8T4D - chains A and B of the 18 polymer chains in the assembly; structure by electron microscopy, 3.10 A resolution.

[Chain A]
Protein: MD65 N332-GT5 SOSIP gp120
Source organism: Human immunodeficiency virus 1
Amino-acid sequence (481 residues; each row starts with the number of its first residue; note: 13 numbers in that range are skipped by the numbering (no residue carries them; nothing is unmodelled there); a row labelled like 185A-185J holds insertion residues (185A, then the next letters in order)):
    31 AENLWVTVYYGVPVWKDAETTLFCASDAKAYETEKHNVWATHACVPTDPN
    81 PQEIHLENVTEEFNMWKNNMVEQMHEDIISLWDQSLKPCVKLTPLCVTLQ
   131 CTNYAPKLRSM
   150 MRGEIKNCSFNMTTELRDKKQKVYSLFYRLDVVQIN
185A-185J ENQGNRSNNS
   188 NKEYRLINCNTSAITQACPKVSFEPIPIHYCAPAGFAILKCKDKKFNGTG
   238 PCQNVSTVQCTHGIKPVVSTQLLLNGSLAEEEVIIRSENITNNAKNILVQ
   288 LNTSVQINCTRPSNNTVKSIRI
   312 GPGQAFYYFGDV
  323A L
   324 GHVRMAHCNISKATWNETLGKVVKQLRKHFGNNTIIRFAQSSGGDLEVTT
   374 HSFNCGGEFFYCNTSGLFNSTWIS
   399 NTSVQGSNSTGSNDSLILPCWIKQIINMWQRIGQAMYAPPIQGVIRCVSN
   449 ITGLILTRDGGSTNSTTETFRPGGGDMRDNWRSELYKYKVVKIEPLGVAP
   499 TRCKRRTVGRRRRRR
Not modelled in the structure: 31-32, 58-65, 185A-185J, 399-411, 458-462, 505-513
Disulfides: Cys54-Cys74, Cys119-Cys205, Cys126-Cys196, Cys131-Cys157, Cys218-Cys247, Cys228-Cys239, Cys296-Cys331, Cys378-Cys445, Cys385-Cys418
Covalent attachments: N-acetylglucosamine (NAG) linked to Asn88, Asn156, Asn160, Asn197, Asn234, Asn241, Asn262, Asn276, Asn289, Asn295, Asn301, Asn332, Asn339, Asn355, Asn386, Asn448

[Chain B]
Protein: MD65 N332-GT5 SOSIP gp41
Source organism: Human immunodeficiency virus 1
Amino-acid sequence (153 residues; numbered 512 to 664; the number before each row is that of its first residue):
   512 AAGIGASSDGFLGAAGSTMGAASMTLTVQARNLLSGIVQQQSNLLRAPEP
   562 QQHLLKDTHWGIKQLQARVLAVEHYLRDQQLLGIWGCSGKLICCTNVPWN
   612 SSWSNRNLSEIWDNMTWLQWDKEISNYTQIIYGLLEESQNQQEKNEQDLL
   662 ALD
Not modelled in the structure: 512-520, 547-571
Disulfides: Cys598-Cys604
Covalent attachments: N-acetylglucosamine (NAG) linked to Asn611

[Chain A / chain B interface]
Inter-chain disulfides: Cys501(A)-Cys605(B)
Pairs across the interface (99; chain A residue first):
  Leu34(A) with Pro609(B); Trp610(B), hydrogen bond (backbone-backbone); Leu619(B), hydrophobic
  Trp35(A) with Asn607(B); Val608(B); Pro609(B)
  Val36(A) with Thr606(B), hydrogen bond (backbone-side chain); Val608(B), hydrogen bond (backbone-backbone); Trp610(B), hydrophobic; Trp614(B), hydrophobic; Ile642(B), hydrophobic
  Thr37(A) with Cys604(B)
  Val38(A) with Leu593(B), hydrophobic; Trp596(B), hydrophobic; Leu602(B); Ile603(B); Cys604(B), hydrogen bond (backbone-backbone); Leu646(B), hydrophobic
  Tyr39(A) with Leu537(B), hydrophobic; Leu602(B); Ile603(B), hydrophobic; Trp623(B); Trp628(B), hydrophobic
  Tyr40(A) with Leu537(B); Leu544(B); Tyr586(B); Asp589(B); Gln590(B), hydrogen bond; Leu593(B), hydrophobic; Leu602(B), hydrogen bond (backbone-backbone)
  Gly41(A) with Leu537(B); Gln540(B), hydrogen bond (backbone-side chain)
  Val42(A) with Leu537(B); Trp628(B)
  Pro43(A) with Leu523(B), hydrophobic; Ala525(B); Ala526(B), hydrophobic; Trp628(B); Leu629(B)
  Val44(A) with Trp628(B), hydrophobic; Leu629(B), hydrophobic; Asp632(B)
  Trp45(A) with Leu523(B), hydrophobic; Ala526(B), hydrophobic; Leu629(B)
  Lys46(A) with Asp632(B), salt bridge
  Thr51(A) with Lys574(B)
  Phe53(A) with Gln575(B); Arg579(B)
  Ile84(A) with Gly521(B); Phe522(B)
  Leu86(A) with Leu523(B)
  Glu87(A) with Gly527(B)
  Asn88(A) with Gly527(B)
  Val89(A) with Ala526(B); Gly527(B)
  Glu106(A) with Lys574(B), salt bridge
  Ala221(A) with Leu544(B); Leu545(B); Ala582(B)
  Gly222(A) with Leu544(B), hydrogen bond (backbone-backbone)
  Ala224(A) with Phe522(B), hydrophobic; Leu523(B), hydrophobic
  Thr244(A) with Phe522(B); Leu523(B)
  Lys490(A) with His585(B), hydrogen bond
  Ile491(A) with Phe522(B), hydrophobic; Leu523(B), hydrophobic; Leu544(B), hydrophobic
  Pro493(A) with Leu544(B), hydrophobic; Asp589(B)
  Leu494(A) with Asp589(B); Leu592(B), hydrophobic; Leu593(B), hydrophobic
  Val496(A) with Trp631(B), hydrogen bond (backbone-side chain); Ile635(B); Ile642(B), hydrophobic
  Ala497(A) with Met530(B), hydrophobic; Trp623(B), hydrophobic; Trp631(B)
  Pro498(A) with Trp610(B), hydrophobic; Leu619(B); Ile622(B), hydrophobic; Trp623(B), hydrogen bond (backbone-side chain); Trp631(B)
  Thr499(A) with Trp623(B)
  Arg500(A) with Leu619(B)
  Cys501(A) with Cys605(B), disulfide; Thr606(B)
  Lys502(A) with Thr606(B); Asn607(B), hydrogen bond
  Arg503(A) with Trp596(B), hydrogen bond (side chain-backbone); Cys598(B), hydrogen bond; Cys604(B), hydrogen bond; Cys605(B), hydrogen bond (side chain-backbone); Thr606(B), hydrogen bond (backbone-backbone); Asn607(B); Gln650(B), hydrogen bond; Gln653(B), hydrogen bond
Other interface residues (no listed pair), chain A (41 interface residues in all): Thr50, Cys54, Glu492, Gly495
Other interface residues (no listed pair), chain B (54 interface residues in all): Gly524, Ala533, Ser534, Ala541, Asn543, Ser546, Ala578, Gly597, Tyr643

[In short]
41 residues of chain A face 54 of chain B across their interface; the contacts include 1 disulfide bond, 19
hydrogen bonds and 2 salt bridges. Polar pairs include Lys46(A)-Asp632(B), Glu106(A)-Lys574(B) and
Val36(A)-Thr606(B).
Chain A is MD65 N332-GT5 SOSIP gp120 and chain B is MD65 N332-GT5 SOSIP gp41, both from Human immunodeficiency
virus 1; the structure, MD65 N332-GT5 SOSIP in complex with RM_N332_08 Fab and RM20A3 Fab, was determined by
electron microscopy, deposited together with 8T49, 8T4B, 8T4K and 8T4L.
